8RN3 - chains A and B of the 5 polymer chains in the assembly; structure by electron microscopy, 2.78 A resolution.

== Chain A ==
Molecule: Polymerase acidic protein
Source organism: Influenza B virus (B/Memphis/13/2003)
Notes: EC 3.1.-.-
UniProtKB: Q5V8Z9 (Q5V8Z9_9INFB); residue numbers follow UniProt; this construct covers 1-726
Sequence (726 residues; numbered 1 to 726; the number before each row is that of its first residue):
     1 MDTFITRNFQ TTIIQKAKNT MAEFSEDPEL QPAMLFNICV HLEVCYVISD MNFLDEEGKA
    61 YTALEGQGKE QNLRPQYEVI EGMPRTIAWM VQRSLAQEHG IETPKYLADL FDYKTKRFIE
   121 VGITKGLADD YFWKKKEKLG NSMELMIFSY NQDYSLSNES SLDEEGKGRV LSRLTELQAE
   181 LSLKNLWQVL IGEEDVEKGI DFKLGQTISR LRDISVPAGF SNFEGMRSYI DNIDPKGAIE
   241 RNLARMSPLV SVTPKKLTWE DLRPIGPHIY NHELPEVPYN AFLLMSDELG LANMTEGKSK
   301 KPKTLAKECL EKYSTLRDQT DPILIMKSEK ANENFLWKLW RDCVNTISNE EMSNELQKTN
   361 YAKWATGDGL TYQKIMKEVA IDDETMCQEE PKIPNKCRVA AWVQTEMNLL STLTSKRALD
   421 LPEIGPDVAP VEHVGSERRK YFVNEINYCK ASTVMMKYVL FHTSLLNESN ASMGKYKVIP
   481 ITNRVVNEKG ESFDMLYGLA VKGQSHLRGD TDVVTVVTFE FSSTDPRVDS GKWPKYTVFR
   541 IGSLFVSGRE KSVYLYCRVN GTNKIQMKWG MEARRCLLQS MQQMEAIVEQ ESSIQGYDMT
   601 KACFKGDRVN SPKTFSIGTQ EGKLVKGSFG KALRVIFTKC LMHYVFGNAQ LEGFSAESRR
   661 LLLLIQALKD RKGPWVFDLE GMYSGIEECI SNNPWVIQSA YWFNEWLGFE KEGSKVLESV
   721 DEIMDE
Disordered / not traced: 62-71, 717-726
Metal / ion sites: Mg2+ near Asp109 (its only coordinating residue here)
Reported in the primary citation:
  - mutagenesis - K631A/R634A: decreased catalytic activity

== Chain B ==
Molecule: RNA-directed RNA polymerase catalytic subunit
Source organism: Influenza B virus (B/Memphis/13/2003)
Notes: EC 2.7.7.48
UniProtKB: Q5V8Y6 (Q5V8Y6_9INFB); residue numbers follow UniProt; this construct covers 1-752
Sequence (752 residues; numbered 1 to 752; the number before each row is that of its first residue):
     1 MNINPYFLFI DVPIQAAIST TFPYTGVPPY SHGTGTGYTI DTVIRTHEYS NKGKQYISDV
    61 TGCTMVDPTN GPLPEDNEPS AYAQLDCVLE ALDRMDEEHP GLFQAASQNA METLMVTTVD
   121 KLTQGRQTFD WTVCRNQPAA TALNTTITSF RLNDLNGADK GGLIPFCQDI IDSLDRPEMT
   181 FFSVKNIKKK LPAKNRKGFL IKRIPMKVKD KITKVEYIKR ALSLNTMTKD AERGKLKRRA
   241 IATAGIQIRG FVLVVENLAK NICENLEQSG LPVGGNEKKA KLSNAVAKML SNCPPGGISM
   301 TVTGDNTKWN ECLNPRIFLA MTERITRDSP IWFRDFCSIA PVLFSNKIAR LGKGFMITSK
   361 TKRLKAQIPC PDLFSIPLER YNEETRAKLK KLKPFFNEEG TASLSPGMMM GMFNMLSTVL
   421 GVAALGIKNI GNKEYLWDGL QSSDDFALFV NAKDEETCME GINDFYRTCK LLGINMSKKK
   481 SYCNETGMFE FTSMFYRDGF VSNFAMELPS FGVAGVNESA DMAIGMTIIK NNMINNGMGP
   541 ATAQTAIQLF IADYRYTYKC HRGDSKVEGK RMKIIKELWE NTKGRDGLLV ADGGPNIYNL
   601 RNLHIPEIVL KYNLMDPEYK GRLLHPQNPF VGHLSIEGIK EADITPAHGP VKKMDYDAVS
   661 GTHSWRTKRN RSILNTDQRN MILEEQCYAK CCNLFEACFN SASYRKPVGQ HSMLEAMAHR
   721 LRMDARLDYE SGRMSKDDFE KAMAHLGEIG YI
Disordered / not traced: 230-239, 633-654, 669-752
Metal / ion sites: Mg2+: Asp444, Asp445

== Interface between chain A and chain B ==
Residue-residue contacts - 371 pairs, chain A then chain B:
  Glu23(A) - Asn109(B)
  Phe24(A) - Asn109(B)
  Phe24(A) - Glu112(B)
  Phe24(A) - Thr113(B)  hydrogen bond (backbone-side chain)
  Arg85(A) - Ala105(B)
  Arg85(A) - Gln108(B)  hydrogen bond
  Arg85(A) - Asn109(B)  hydrogen bond
  Arg85(A) - Glu112(B)  salt bridge
  Thr86(A) - Gly101(B)
  Thr86(A) - Ala105(B)
  Trp89(A) - Gln104(B)
  Trp89(A) - Ala105(B)
  Trp89(A) - Gln108(B)
  Met90(A) - Pro100(B)
  Arg93(A) - Gln104(B)
  Arg93(A) - Asp328(B)  salt bridge
  Lys105(A) - Arg327(B)
  Lys105(A) - Asp328(B)
  Lys105(A) - Ser329(B)  hydrogen bond (side chain-backbone)
  Lys105(A) - Pro330(B)
  Tyr106(A) - Met111(B)  hydrophobic
  Tyr106(A) - Pro330(B)
  Tyr106(A) - Trp332(B)  hydrogen bond
  Leu107(A) - Gln108(B)
  Lys138(A) - Met115(B)
  Val196(A) - Met115(B)
  Glu197(A) - Met115(B)
  Lys198(A) - Met115(B)
  Gly199(A) - Met115(B)
  Gly199(A) - Ile164(B)
  Gly199(A) - Trp332(B)
  Ile200(A) - Trp332(B)
  Asp201(A) - Gln168(B)
  Phe202(A) - Gln168(B)
  Phe202(A) - Ile171(B)  hydrophobic
  Phe202(A) - Phe251(B)  hydrophobic
  Phe202(A) - Phe336(B)  hydrophobic
  Phe202(A) - Ile339(B)  hydrophobic
  Lys203(A) - Gln168(B)  hydrogen bond (backbone-side chain)
  Lys203(A) - Ile171(B)
  Leu204(A) - Asp335(B)
  Leu204(A) - Ile339(B)  hydrophobic
  Gly205(A) - Asp175(B)
  Gln206(A) - Asp175(B)  hydrogen bond (backbone-side chain)
  Thr207(A) - Leu174(B)  hydrogen bond (side chain-backbone)
  Thr207(A) - Asp175(B)  hydrogen bond (backbone-side chain)
  Thr207(A) - Ile218(B)
  Ile208(A) - Ile339(B)  hydrophobic
  Ile208(A) - Leu343(B)  hydrophobic
  Arg210(A) - Asp59(B)  salt bridge
  Arg210(A) - Val60(B)
  Leu211(A) - Val60(B)  hydrophobic
  Leu211(A) - Val342(B)
  Leu211(A) - Asn346(B)  hydrogen bond (backbone-side chain)
  Arg212(A) - Asp335(B)  salt bridge
  Arg212(A) - Ser338(B)  hydrogen bond
  Arg212(A) - Val342(B)
  Ile214(A) - Tyr56(B)  hydrogen bond (backbone-side chain)
  Ile214(A) - Ser58(B)
  Ile214(A) - Asp59(B)
  Ile214(A) - Arg316(B)  hydrogen bond (backbone-side chain)
  Ile214(A) - Asn346(B)
  Ser215(A) - Arg316(B)
  Ser215(A) - Leu319(B)
  Ser215(A) - Val342(B)
  Ser215(A) - Ser345(B)
  Val216(A) - Asp67(B)
  Val216(A) - Arg316(B)  hydrogen bond (backbone-side chain)
  Pro217(A) - Asp67(B)
  Pro217(A) - Thr69(B)
  Pro217(A) - Asn70(B)
  Ala218(A) - Asp67(B)  hydrogen bond (backbone-side chain)
  Ala218(A) - Thr69(B)
  Ala218(A) - Asn70(B)  hydrogen bond (backbone-side chain)
  Phe220(A) - Leu85(B)  hydrophobic
  Phe223(A) - Leu319(B)  hydrophobic
  Phe223(A) - Glu323(B)
  Met226(A) - Leu319(B)  hydrophobic
  Met226(A) - Ala320(B)  hydrophobic
  Arg227(A) - Glu323(B)  salt bridge
  Arg227(A) - Arg334(B)
  Arg227(A) - Asp335(B)  salt bridge
  Tyr229(A) - Leu85(B)  hydrophobic
  Tyr229(A) - Asp86(B)  hydrogen bond
  Tyr229(A) - Leu89(B)  hydrophobic
  Ile230(A) - Leu89(B)  hydrophobic
  Ile230(A) - Ala320(B)  hydrophobic
  Ile230(A) - Glu323(B)
  Ile230(A) - Arg324(B)
  Ile230(A) - Arg327(B)  hydrogen bond (backbone-side chain)
  Asp231(A) - Arg327(B)
  Asp231(A) - Arg334(B)  salt bridge
  Pro235(A) - Asp86(B)
  Pro235(A) - Leu89(B)  hydrophobic
  Pro235(A) - Glu90(B)
  Pro235(A) - Asp93(B)
  Gly237(A) - Glu90(B)  hydrogen bond (backbone-side chain)
  Ala238(A) - Asp86(B)
  Ala238(A) - Cys87(B)
  Ala238(A) - Glu90(B)  hydrogen bond (backbone-side chain)
  Ile239(A) - Cys87(B)  hydrophobic
  Ile239(A) - Glu90(B)  hydrogen bond (backbone-side chain)
  Ile239(A) - Ile427(B)  hydrophobic
  Ile239(A) - Ile430(B)  hydrophobic
  Ile239(A) - Leu471(B)
  Glu240(A) - Ile430(B)
  Glu240(A) - Gly431(B)  hydrogen bond (side chain-backbone)
  Asn242(A) - Leu73(B)
  Asn242(A) - Gln84(B)
  Asn242(A) - Cys87(B)  hydrogen bond
  Asn242(A) - Leu471(B)
  Leu243(A) - Ile430(B)  hydrophobic
  Leu243(A) - Arg467(B)  hydrogen bond (backbone-side chain)
  Leu243(A) - Thr468(B)
  Leu243(A) - Leu471(B)  hydrophobic
  Arg245(A) - Leu73(B)
  Met246(A) - Pro74(B)  hydrophobic
  Met246(A) - Arg467(B)  hydrogen bond (backbone-side chain)
  Met246(A) - Lys470(B)
  Ser247(A) - Arg467(B)  hydrogen bond (backbone-side chain)
  Pro248(A) - Arg467(B)
  Leu249(A) - Glu75(B)
  Leu249(A) - Asn77(B)  hydrogen bond (backbone-side chain)
  Val250(A) - Pro74(B)
  Val250(A) - Asp76(B)
  Val250(A) - Asn77(B)
  Val250(A) - Tyr466(B)  hydrophobic
  Val250(A) - Arg467(B)  hydrogen bond (backbone-side chain)
  Ser251(A) - Asn77(B)  hydrogen bond (backbone-side chain)
  Ser251(A) - Asn463(B)
  Ser251(A) - Tyr466(B)
  Ser251(A) - Lys478(B)  hydrogen bond (backbone-side chain)
  Val252(A) - Asn463(B)  hydrogen bond (backbone-side chain)
  Val252(A) - Tyr466(B)  hydrophobic
  Val252(A) - Lys478(B)
  Thr253(A) - Lys478(B)  hydrogen bond
  Pro254(A) - Met459(B)  hydrophobic
  Lys256(A) - Glu455(B)  salt bridge
  Lys298(A) - Lys566(B)
  Leu370(A) - Arg363(B)  hydrogen bond (backbone-side chain)
  Tyr372(A) - Ser359(B)
  Tyr372(A) - Lys360(B)
  Tyr372(A) - Arg363(B)
  Tyr372(A) - Leu364(B)
  Tyr372(A) - Lys365(B)
  Gln373(A) - Arg363(B)  hydrogen bond (backbone-backbone)
  Gln373(A) - Leu364(B)
  Gln373(A) - Lys365(B)  hydrogen bond (backbone-backbone)
  Lys374(A) - Lys365(B)
  Lys374(A) - Gln367(B)
  Ile375(A) - Leu364(B)  hydrophobic
  Ile375(A) - Lys365(B)  hydrogen bond (backbone-backbone)
  Ile375(A) - Ala366(B)
  Lys377(A) - Gln367(B)
  Lys377(A) - Pro369(B)
  Lys377(A) - Asp372(B)  salt bridge
  Ala380(A) - Ile357(B)  hydrophobic
  Ala380(A) - Ala366(B)  hydrophobic
  Ala380(A) - Arg380(B)  hydrogen bond (backbone-side chain)
  Ile381(A) - Ser375(B)
  Ile381(A) - Ile376(B)  hydrophobic
  Ile381(A) - Arg380(B)  hydrogen bond (backbone-side chain)
  Asp383(A) - Lys362(B)  salt bridge
  Asp383(A) - Arg380(B)  hydrogen bond (backbone-side chain)
  Glu384(A) - Arg380(B)  salt bridge
  Thr385(A) - Lys362(B)
  Met386(A) - Ile357(B)
  Met386(A) - Thr358(B)
  Met386(A) - Lys365(B)
  Met386(A) - Ala366(B)
  Met386(A) - Arg380(B)  hydrogen bond (backbone-side chain)
  Cys387(A) - Ile357(B)
  Cys387(A) - Thr358(B)  hydrogen bond (backbone-backbone)
  Cys387(A) - Arg380(B)
  Gln388(A) - Phe355(B)
  Gln388(A) - Met356(B)
  Gln388(A) - Ile357(B)
  Gln388(A) - Arg380(B)  hydrogen bond (backbone-backbone)
  Gln388(A) - Tyr381(B)
  Gln388(A) - Asn382(B)  hydrogen bond (side chain-backbone)
  Gln388(A) - Thr385(B)  hydrogen bond
  Glu389(A) - Thr358(B)  hydrogen bond
  Glu389(A) - Asn382(B)  hydrogen bond (backbone-side chain)
  Glu390(A) - Asn382(B)
  Glu390(A) - Glu383(B)
  Pro391(A) - Asn382(B)
  Pro391(A) - Glu384(B)
  Gln404(A) - Asn2(B)
  Gln404(A) - Ile3(B)  hydrogen bond (side chain-backbone)
  Met407(A) - Ile3(B)  hydrophobic
  Met407(A) - Pro5(B)  hydrophobic
  Asn408(A) - Met1(B)
  Asn408(A) - Asn2(B)  hydrogen bond
  Asn408(A) - Ile3(B)  hydrogen bond (side chain-backbone)
  Ser411(A) - Ile3(B)
  Leu421(A) - Leu549(B)  hydrophobic
  Pro422(A) - Gln548(B)  hydrogen bond (backbone-side chain)
  Pro422(A) - Ile551(B)  hydrophobic
  Pro422(A) - Ala552(B)
  Pro422(A) - Arg555(B)
  Glu423(A) - Arg555(B)  salt bridge
  Glu423(A) - Arg562(B)  salt bridge
  Glu423(A) - Pro595(B)
  Glu423(A) - Asn596(B)  hydrogen bond (backbone-side chain)
  Ile424(A) - Gln544(B)
  Ile424(A) - Ile547(B)  hydrophobic
  Ile424(A) - Gln548(B)
  Ile424(A) - Asn596(B)
  Ile424(A) - Tyr598(B)
  Ile424(A) - Asn599(B)
  Gly425(A) - Asn596(B)
  Gly425(A) - Ile597(B)
  Gly425(A) - Tyr598(B)  hydrogen bond (backbone-backbone)
  Gly425(A) - Asn599(B)  hydrogen bond (backbone-side chain)
  Pro426(A) - Asn599(B)  hydrogen bond (backbone-side chain)
  Pro426(A) - Arg601(B)  hydrogen bond (backbone-side chain)
  Asp427(A) - Gln544(B)
  Asp427(A) - Asn599(B)  hydrogen bond
  Val428(A) - Arg601(B)
  Val431(A) - Pro540(B)  hydrophobic
  Glu432(A) - Gln544(B)  hydrogen bond (backbone-side chain)
  Glu432(A) - Asn599(B)
  Glu432(A) - Leu600(B)
  Glu432(A) - Arg601(B)  salt bridge
  Gly435(A) - Pro540(B)
  Gly435(A) - Ala541(B)
  Gly435(A) - Gln544(B)
  Ser436(A) - Gln544(B)  hydrogen bond (backbone-side chain)
  Arg438(A) - Ala541(B)
  Arg439(A) - Ala541(B)
  Arg439(A) - Gln544(B)  hydrogen bond
  Arg439(A) - Thr545(B)
  Arg439(A) - Gln548(B)
  Asn467(A) - Tyr556(B)
  Gly509(A) - Lys229(B)  hydrogen bond (backbone-side chain)
  Asp510(A) - Lys229(B)
  Ile565(A) - Pro29(B)  hydrophobic
  Trp569(A) - Tyr24(B)  hydrophobic
  Trp569(A) - Pro28(B)  hydrophobic
  Trp569(A) - Pro29(B)
  Met571(A) - Phe511(B)
  Glu572(A) - Ser510(B)
  Glu572(A) - Phe511(B)  hydrogen bond (side chain-backbone)
  Arg574(A) - Phe511(B)
  Arg574(A) - Leu549(B)
  Arg574(A) - Asp553(B)  salt bridge
  Arg575(A) - Pro23(B)
  Arg575(A) - Glu507(B)  salt bridge
  Arg575(A) - Leu508(B)  hydrogen bond (side chain-backbone)
  Arg575(A) - Pro509(B)
  Arg575(A) - Phe511(B)
  Leu578(A) - Leu508(B)  hydrophobic
  Leu578(A) - Pro509(B)
  Leu578(A) - Thr542(B)
  Leu578(A) - Thr545(B)
  Leu578(A) - Ala546(B)
  Leu578(A) - Leu549(B)  hydrophobic
  Gln579(A) - Thr20(B)  hydrogen bond (side chain-backbone)
  Gln579(A) - Thr21(B)  hydrogen bond (side chain-backbone)
  Gln579(A) - Pro23(B)
  Gln579(A) - Leu508(B)
  Met581(A) - Ala541(B)  hydrophobic
  Met581(A) - Thr542(B)
  Met581(A) - Thr545(B)
  Gln582(A) - Thr20(B)
  Gln582(A) - Met506(B)
  Gln582(A) - Gly537(B)
  Gln582(A) - Met538(B)
  Gln582(A) - Gly539(B)  hydrogen bond (side chain-backbone)
  Gln582(A) - Thr542(B)  hydrogen bond
  Gln583(A) - Ala17(B)
  Gln583(A) - Ser19(B)  hydrogen bond (side chain-backbone)
  Gln583(A) - Thr20(B)
  Glu585(A) - Gly539(B)
  Glu585(A) - Pro540(B)
  Glu585(A) - Ala541(B)  hydrogen bond (side chain-backbone)
  Glu585(A) - Thr542(B)  hydrogen bond
  Ala586(A) - Ala16(B)
  Ala586(A) - Ser19(B)
  Ala586(A) - Phe500(B)
  Glu589(A) - Phe500(B)
  Gln590(A) - Pro13(B)
  Gln590(A) - Ala16(B)
  Gln590(A) - Arg497(B)
  Gln590(A) - Phe500(B)
  Ser593(A) - Phe500(B)
  Lys613(A) - Asp11(B)
  Phe615(A) - Leu8(B)  hydrophobic
  Phe615(A) - Asp11(B)
  Phe615(A) - Val12(B)  hydrophobic
  Ser616(A) - Phe7(B)
  Ser616(A) - Leu8(B)
  Ser616(A) - Ile10(B)
  Ser616(A) - Asp11(B)  hydrogen bond (backbone-side chain)
  Ile617(A) - Met1(B)  hydrophobic
  Ile617(A) - Ile3(B)
  Ile617(A) - Asn4(B)  hydrogen bond (backbone-backbone)
  Gly618(A) - Asn2(B)
  Gly618(A) - Asn4(B)
  Gly618(A) - Phe7(B)
  Thr619(A) - Met1(B)
  Thr619(A) - Asn2(B)  hydrogen bond (backbone-backbone)
  Thr619(A) - Phe7(B)
  Gln620(A) - Met1(B)
  Leu624(A) - Phe7(B)  hydrophobic
  Val625(A) - Met1(B)  hydrophobic
  Lys626(A) - Asp11(B)  salt bridge
  Lys631(A) - Ile3(B)
  Val635(A) - Ile3(B)  hydrophobic
  His643(A) - Phe22(B)
  Gly647(A) - Tyr30(B)
  Asn648(A) - Tyr30(B)
  Ala649(A) - Tyr30(B)
  Glu652(A) - Phe22(B)
  Glu652(A) - Tyr24(B)
  Glu652(A) - Pro28(B)
  Glu652(A) - Ser31(B)  hydrogen bond
  Phe654(A) - Tyr6(B)
  Ser655(A) - Phe22(B)
  Ser655(A) - Phe504(B)
  Glu657(A) - Lys480(B)  salt bridge
  Arg659(A) - Glu490(B)  salt bridge
  Arg659(A) - Phe495(B)
  Arg659(A) - Phe504(B)
  Arg660(A) - Lys480(B)  hydrogen bond (side chain-backbone)
  Leu662(A) - Phe9(B)  hydrophobic
  Leu662(A) - Ile14(B)
  Leu663(A) - Gln15(B)
  Leu663(A) - Tyr482(B)
  Leu663(A) - Phe495(B)  hydrophobic
  Leu664(A) - Tyr482(B)  hydrophobic
  Gln666(A) - Pro13(B)
  Gln666(A) - Ile14(B)  hydrogen bond (side chain-backbone)
  Gln666(A) - Gln15(B)
  Ala667(A) - Met488(B)  hydrophobic
  Lys669(A) - Phe9(B)  hydrogen bond (side chain-backbone)
  Asp670(A) - Met488(B)
  Asp670(A) - Arg497(B)  salt bridge
  Lys672(A) - Asn484(B)
  Lys672(A) - Glu485(B)  salt bridge
  Gly673(A) - Met300(B)
  Pro674(A) - Cys483(B)
  Pro674(A) - Asn484(B)
  Trp675(A) - Glu455(B)
  Trp675(A) - Met459(B)  hydrophobic
  Trp675(A) - Tyr482(B)
  Trp675(A) - Cys483(B)  hydrogen bond (backbone-backbone)
  Phe677(A) - Ile462(B)  hydrophobic
  Phe677(A) - Lys478(B)
  Phe677(A) - Ser481(B)
  Phe677(A) - Tyr482(B)  hydrophobic
  Asp678(A) - Lys478(B)  hydrogen bond (backbone-backbone)
  Asp678(A) - Lys479(B)
  Gly681(A) - Lys479(B)
  Met682(A) - Lys479(B)
  Met682(A) - Tyr482(B)  hydrophobic
  Ser699(A) - Tyr6(B)
  Trp702(A) - Ile3(B)  hydrogen bond (side chain-backbone)
  Trp702(A) - Asn4(B)  hydrogen bond (backbone-side chain)
  Trp702(A) - Pro5(B)
  Trp702(A) - Tyr6(B)  hydrophobic
  Phe703(A) - Tyr6(B)  hydrophobic
  Glu705(A) - Asn4(B)  hydrogen bond
  Glu705(A) - Phe7(B)
  Trp706(A) - Tyr6(B)
  Trp706(A) - Phe7(B)  hydrophobic
  Trp706(A) - Phe9(B)  hydrophobic
  Trp706(A) - Ile10(B)
  Trp706(A) - Ile14(B)  hydrophobic
  Phe709(A) - Phe7(B)  hydrophobic
  Glu710(A) - Ile10(B)
Other interface residues (no listed pair), chain A (170 interface residues in all): Met34, Lys236, Thr371, Met376, Thr511, Leu577, Ile587, Thr614, Ile636, Lys639, Tyr644, Ala656, Ile665, Arg671
Other interface residues (no listed pair), chain B (180 interface residues in all): Ile18, Val27, Ala91, Glu97, Leu102, Val116, Cys167, Lys214, Leu222, Val302, Asp305, Ile331, Ile368, Pro377, Met476, Glu568

== Overview ==
170 residues of chain A face 180 of chain B across their interface, with 81 hydrogen bonds and 21 salt
bridges. Polar pairs include Arg85(A)-Glu112(B), Arg93(A)-Asp328(B) and Arg210(A)-Asp59(B). Asp444(B) and
Asp445(B) form the Mg2+ site. The paper reports that K631A/R634A of chain A reduce catalytic activity.
Chain A is Polymerase acidic protein and chain B is RNA-directed RNA polymerase catalytic subunit, both from
Influenza B virus (B/Memphis/13/2003); the structure, Pseudo-symmetrical influenza B polymerase apo-dimer,
encapsidase moiety (from "Influenza B polymerase pseudo-symmetrical dimer" | Local refinement), was determined
by electron microscopy (same publication as 8RN1, 8RN2, 8RN4, 8RN5, 8RN6, 8RN7 and 5 further entries).
